PDB entry 6VBW | electron microscopy, 3.20 A resolution | chains K and C of the 13 polymer chains in the assembly

== Chain K ==
Molecule: 61-nt RNA strand
Sequence (61 nucleotides; numbered 1 to 61; the number before each row is that of its first residue):
     1 CUGAUAACUU ACAGGACGCU UUGGCUUCAU UGCUUUUCAG GUGAACUGCC GAGUAGGUAG
    61 A

== Chain C ==
Molecule: Cas7
Organism: Vibrio cholerae
Amino-acid sequence (352 residues; numbered 1 to 352; the number before each row is that of its first residue):
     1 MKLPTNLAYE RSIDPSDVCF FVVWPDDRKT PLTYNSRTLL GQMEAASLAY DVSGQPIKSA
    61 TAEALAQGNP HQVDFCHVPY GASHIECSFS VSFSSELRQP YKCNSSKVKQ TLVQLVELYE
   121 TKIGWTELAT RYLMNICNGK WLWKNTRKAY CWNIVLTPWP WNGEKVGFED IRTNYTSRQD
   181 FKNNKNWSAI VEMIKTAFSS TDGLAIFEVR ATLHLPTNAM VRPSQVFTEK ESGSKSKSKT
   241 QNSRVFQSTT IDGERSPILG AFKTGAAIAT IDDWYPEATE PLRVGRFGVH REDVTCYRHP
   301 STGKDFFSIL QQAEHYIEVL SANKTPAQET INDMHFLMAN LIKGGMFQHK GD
Unresolved in the structure: 230-240, 351-352

== How chain K and chain C interact ==
Contacting residue pairs (40; chain K residue first):
  U10(K) with Tyr101(C), sugar contact
  A11(K) with Ala8(C), sugar contact; Tyr9(C), hydrogen bond to the sugar; Glu10(C), sugar contact; Tyr101(C), sugar contact; Met346(C), base contact
  C12(K) with Tyr9(C), sugar contact; Glu10(C), phosphate contact; Arg11(C), salt bridge to the phosphate; Lys343(C), phosphate contact; Gly344(C), sugar contact; Gly345(C), hydrogen bond to the sugar; Met346(C), base contact
  A13(K) with Arg11(C), salt bridge to the phosphate; Phe262(C), sugar contact; Arg283(C), sugar contact; Lys343(C), sugar contact
  G14(K) with Trp143(C), base contact; Phe262(C), phosphate contact; Lys263(C), hydrogen bond to the base; Ala266(C), phosphate contact; Arg283(C), salt bridge to the phosphate; Arg291(C), hydrogen bond to the base
  G15(K) with Gln225(C), sugar contact; Val226(C), base contact; Phe227(C), base contact
  A16(K) with Ser224(C), phosphate contact; Gln225(C), hydrogen bond to the phosphate; Lys263(C), salt bridge to the phosphate
  C17(K) with Arg222(C), salt bridge to the phosphate; Gln225(C), phosphate contact
  G18(K) with Glu44(C), base contact
  C19(K) with Leu39(C), sugar contact; Leu40(C), hydrogen bond to the sugar; Gly41(C), hydrogen bond to the sugar; Val73(C), base contact
  U20(K) with Leu40(C), sugar contact; Gln42(C), hydrogen bond to the phosphate
  U21(K) with Leu39(C), phosphate contact; Leu40(C), hydrogen bond to the phosphate
Interface residues without a listed pair, chain C (29 interface residues in all): Thr228, Ser243, Gln247

== Summary ==
The interface between chain K and chain C involves 12 residues on one side and 29 on the other; the contacts
include 9 hydrogen bonds and 5 salt bridges. Among the polar pairs are G14(K)-Lys263(C), G14(K)-Arg291(C) and
A11(K)-Tyr9(C).
Here chain K is a 61-nt RNA strand and chain C is Cas7 (Vibrio cholerae). Entry 6VBW (Cryo-EM structure of
Cascade-TniQ-dsDNA ternary complex) was determined by electron microscopy (same publication as 6V9Q).
